Entry 1FNI (X-ray diffraction, 1.60 A resolution); this record covers chain A.

# Chain A
Name: Trypsin
From: Sus scrofa
Notes: EC 3.4.21.4
UniProt: P00761 (TRYP_PIG); the construct lacks a stretch of the UniProt sequence and is renumbered around it, so the offset changes along the chain: 16-34 = UniProt 9-27; 37-67 = UniProt 28-58; 69-125 = UniProt 59-115; 127-130 = UniProt 116-119; 5 more segments
Sequence (223 residues; row label = number of the first residue in the row; note: 10 numbers in that range are skipped by the numbering (no residue carries them; nothing is unmodelled there)):
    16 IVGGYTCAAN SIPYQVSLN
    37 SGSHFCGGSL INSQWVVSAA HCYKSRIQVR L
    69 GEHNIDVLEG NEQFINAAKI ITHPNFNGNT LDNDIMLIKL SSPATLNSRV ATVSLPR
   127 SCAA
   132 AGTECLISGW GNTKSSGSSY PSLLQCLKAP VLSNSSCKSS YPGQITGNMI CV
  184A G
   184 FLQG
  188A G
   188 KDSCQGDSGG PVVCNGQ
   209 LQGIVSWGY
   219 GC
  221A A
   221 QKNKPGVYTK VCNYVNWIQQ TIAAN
Disulfides: Cys22-Cys157, Cys42-Cys58, Cys128-Cys232, Cys136-Cys201, Cys168-Cys182, Cys191-Cys220
Ion coordination: Ca2+: Glu70, Asn72, Val75, Glu77, Glu80
Curated features (UniProtKB/Swiss-Prot):
  - active site (Charge relay system): His57, Asp102, Ser195
  - binding site (Ca(2+)): Glu70, Asn72, Val75, Glu80
  - site: Asp189 (Required for specificity)

# Summary
Glu70, Asn72, Val75, Glu77 and Glu80 coordinate Ca2+. From UniProt: 3 active-site residues and 4 Ca2+-binding
residues.
Chain A is Trypsin (Sus scrofa); the structure, Crystal structure of porcine beta trypsin with 0.01%
polydocanol, was determined by X-ray diffraction, deposited together with 1FMG and 1FN6.
